6CAO - chains A and I of the 23 polymer chains in the assembly; structure by X-ray diffraction, 3.45 A resolution.

== Chain A ==
Molecule: 16S Ribosomal RNA rRNA
Source organism: Thermus thermophilus (strain HB8 / ATCC 27634 / DSM 579)
Sequence (1522 nucleotides; each row starts with the number of its first residue; note: 42 numbers in that range are skipped by the numbering (no residue carries them; nothing is unmodelled there); a row labelled like 190A-190L holds insertion residues (190A, then the next letters in order); numbering starts at 0):
     0 UUUGUUGGAG AGUUUGAUCC UGGCUCAGGG UGAACGCUGG CGGCGUGCCU AAGACAUGCA
    60 AGUCGUGCGG G
    73 CCGCGGGGUU UU
    88 ACUCCG
    95 UGGUC
   101 AGCGGCGGAC GGGUGAGUAA CGCGUGGGU
  129A G
   130 ACCUACCCGG AAGAGGGGGA CAACCCGGGG AAACUCGGGC UAAUCCCCCA UGUGGACCCG
   190 C
190A-190L CCCUUGGGGUGU
   191 GUCCAAAGGG CUUU
   216 GCCCGCUUCC GGAUGGGCCC GCGUCCCAUC AGCUAGUUGG UGGGGUAAUG GCCCACCAAG
   276 GCGACGACGG GUAGCCGGUC UGAGAGGAUG GCCGGCCACA GGGGCACUGA GACACGGGCC
   336 CCACUCCUAC GGGAGGCAGC AGUUAGGAAU CUUCCGCAAU GGGCGCAAGC CUGACGGAGC
   396 GACGCCGCUU GGAGGAAGAA GCCCUUCGGG GUGUAAACUC CUGAA
   442 CCCGGGACGA AACCCCCGAC GA
   474 GGGGACUGAC GGUACCGGG
   494 GUAAUAGCGC CGGCCAACUC CGUGCCAGCA GCCXCGGUAA UACGGAGGGC GCGAGCGUUA
   554 CCCGGAUUCA CUGGGCGUAA AGGGCGUGUA GGCGGCCUGG GGCGUCCCAU GUGAAAGACC
   614 ACGGCUCAAC CGUGGGGGAG CGUGGGAUAC GCUCAGGCUA GACGGUGGGA GAGGGUGGUG
   674 GAAUUCCCGG AGUAGCGGUG AAAUGCGCAG AUACCGGGAG GAACGCCGAU GGCGAAGGCA
   734 GCCACCUGGU CCACCCGUGA CGCUGAGGCG CGAAAGCGUG GGGAGCAAAC CGGAUUAGAU
   794 ACCCGGGUAG UCCACGCCCU AAACGAUGCG CGCUAGGUCU CUGGGUCU
   848 CCUGGGGGCC GAAGCUAACG CGUUAAGCGC GCCGCCUGGG GAGUACGGCC GCAAGGCUGA
   908 AACUCAAAGG AAUUGACGGG GGCCCGCACA AGCGGUGGAG CAUGUGGUUU AAUUCGAAGX
   968 AACGCGAAGA ACCUUACCAG GCCUUGACAU GCUAGG
 1003A G
  1004 AACCCGGGUG AAAGCCUGGG GUGCCCC
1030A-1030D GCGA
  1031 GGGGAGCCCU AGCACAGGUG CUGCAUGGCC GUCGUCAGCU CGUGCCGUGA GGUGUUGGGU
  1091 UAAGUCCCGC AACGAGCGCA ACCCCCGCCG UUAGUUGCCA GCGGUUCGGC CGGGCACUCU
  1151 AACGGGACUG CCCGCGAAA
  1171 GCGGGAGGAA GGAGGGGACG ACGUCUGGUC AGCAUGGCCC UUACGGCCUG GGCGACACAC
  1231 GUGCUACAAU GCCCACUACA AAGCGAUGCC ACCCGGCAAC GGGGAGCUAA UCGCAAAAAG
  1291 GUGGGCCCAG UUCGGAUUGG GGUCUGCAAC CCGACCCCAU GAAGCCGGAA UCGCUAGUAA
  1351 UCGCGGAUCA G
 1361A C
  1362 CAUGCCGCGG UGAAUACGUU CCCGGGCCUU GUACACACXG CCXGUXACGC CAUGGGAGCG
  1422 GGCUCUACCC GAAGUCGCCG GG
  1446 AGCCUACGGG
  1459 CAGGCGCCGA GGGUAGGGCC CGUGACUGGG GCGAAGUCGU AACAAGGUAG CUGUACCGGA
  1519 AGGUGCGGCU GGAUCACCUC CUUUCU
Not modelled in the structure: 0-4, 1534-1538
Covalently attached groups: paromomycin (PAR) linked to G1405
Modified / non-standard residues: PSU (pseudouridine-5'-monophosphate) at position 516, G7M (N7-methyl-guanosine-5'-monophosphate) at position 527, M2G (N2-dimethylguanosine-5'-monophosphate) at position 966, 5MC (5-methylcytidine-5'-monophosphate) at position 967, 2MG (2N-methylguanosine-5'-monophosphate) at position 1207, 5MC (5-methylcytidine-5'-monophosphate) at position 1400, 4OC (4n,o2'-methylcytidine-5'-monophosphate) at position 1402, 5MC (5-methylcytidine-5'-monophosphate) at position 1404, 5MC (5-methylcytidine-5'-monophosphate) at position 1407, UR3 (3-methyluridine-5'-monophoshate) at position 1498, MA6 (6N-dimethyladenosine-5'-monophoshate) at position 1518, MA6 (6N-dimethyladenosine-5'-monophoshate) at position 1519, PSU (pseudouridine-5'-monophosphate) at position 1540, PSU (pseudouridine-5'-monophosphate) at position 1541
Metal / ion sites: Mg2+ site 1 near U5 (its only coordinating residue here); Mg2+ site 2: G11, U12; Mg2+ site 3 near G21 (its only coordinating residue here); Mg2+ site 4 near C48 (its only coordinating residue here); Mg2+ site 5 near A53 (its only coordinating residue here); Mg2+ site 6: G61, U62; Mg2+ site 7: G69, U98; Mg2+ site 8: G107, G326; Mg2+ site 9: A109, G331; Mg2+ site 10 near G113 (its only coordinating residue here); Mg2+ site 11 near G117 (its only coordinating residue here); Mg2+ site 12: C121, G124, U125; 83 more Mg2+ sites not listed; 13 more K+ sites not listed
Small-molecule neighbours:
  - paromomycin (PAR), molecule 1: G31, C47, C48, A50, A51, G52, A53, G113, U114, G115, A353, C355, A356, U358, U359, A360, G361, U365, C366
  - paromomycin (PAR), molecule 2: G567, G568, C569, G570, G575, G821, C822, C862, U863, G874, C875, C879
  - paromomycin (PAR), molecule 3: G610, A611, C613, A614, C615, A622, C623, C624, G625, U626
  - paromomycin (PAR), molecule 4: G661, G662, A663, G664, A665, G666, G667, U740, G741, G742, U743
  - paromomycin (PAR), molecule 5: U669, G670, G671, U672, G673, G714, A715, A716, C717, C805, C806, A807
  - paromomycin (PAR), molecule 6: 5MC_1404, U1406, 5MC_1407, A1408, C1409, G1489, C1490, G1491, A1492, A1493, G1494, U1495, C1496
Reported in the primary citation:
  - conformationally variable residues (side-chain flip): C1397

== Chain I ==
Molecule: 30S ribosomal protein S9
Source organism: Thermus thermophilus (strain HB8 / ATCC 27634 / DSM 579)
UniProtKB: P80374 (RS9_THET8); residues 2-128 here = UniProt positions 2-128
Chain sequence (127 residues; each row starts with the number of its first residue):
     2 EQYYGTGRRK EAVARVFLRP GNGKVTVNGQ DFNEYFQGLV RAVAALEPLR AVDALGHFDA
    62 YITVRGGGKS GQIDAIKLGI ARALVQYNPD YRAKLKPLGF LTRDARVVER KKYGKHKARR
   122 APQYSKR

== How chain A and chain I interact ==
Pairs across the interface - 116 pairs, chain A then chain I:
  G941(A) - Arg121(I)  base contact
  G942(A) - Gln124(I)  base contact
  U943(A) - Gln124(I)  hydrogen bond to the sugar
  M2G_966(A) - Lys127(I)  sugar contact
  C970(A) - Ser126(I)  hydrogen bond to the base
  C1116(A) - Val108(I)  sugar contact
  G1117(A) - Arg104(I)  hydrogen bond to the phosphate
  G1117(A) - Ala106(I)  sugar contact
  C1118(A) - Arg9(I)  salt bridge to the phosphate
  C1118(A) - Arg83(I)  hydrogen bond to the phosphate
  C1118(A) - Arg104(I)  salt bridge to the phosphate
  C1119(A) - Arg9(I)  salt bridge to the phosphate
  C1119(A) - Arg83(I)  salt bridge to the phosphate
  G1127(A) - Arg16(I)  hydrogen bond to the phosphate
  G1127(A) - Arg66(I)  sugar contact
  C1128(A) - Arg16(I)  hydrogen bond to the sugar
  C1128(A) - Tyr62(I)  hydrogen bond to the phosphate
  C1128(A) - Arg66(I)  salt bridge to the phosphate
  C1129(A) - Tyr62(I)  hydrogen bond to the phosphate
  A1130(A) - Gln3(I)  hydrogen bond to the sugar
  A1130(A) - Phe18(I)  sugar contact
  A1130(A) - Arg20(I)  salt bridge to the phosphate
  G1131(A) - Gln3(I)  hydrogen bond to the phosphate
  G1131(A) - Arg20(I)  salt bridge to the phosphate
  C1147(A) - Tyr5(I)  hydrogen bond to the sugar
  C1147(A) - Thr7(I)  phosphate contact
  C1147(A) - Arg16(I)  hydrogen bond to the base
  U1148(A) - Thr7(I)  hydrogen bond to the phosphate
  U1148(A) - Arg9(I)  salt bridge to the phosphate
  U1148(A) - Val14(I)  sugar contact
  U1148(A) - Arg16(I)  sugar contact
  C1149(A) - Arg9(I)  salt bridge to the phosphate
  C1149(A) - Val14(I)  phosphate contact
  G1177(A) - Lys97(I)  salt bridge to the phosphate
  G1178(A) - Arg93(I)  salt bridge to the phosphate
  G1178(A) - Lys97(I)  salt bridge to the phosphate
  A1179(A) - Arg93(I)  salt bridge to the phosphate
  A1179(A) - Leu102(I)  sugar contact
  A1179(A) - Arg104(I)  sugar contact
  A1180(A) - Thr103(I)  hydrogen bond to the phosphate
  A1180(A) - Arg104(I)  phosphate contact
  G1186(A) - Glu110(I)  sugar contact
  G1186(A) - Lys113(I)  hydrogen bond to the phosphate
  G1186(A) - Arg120(I)  salt bridge to the phosphate
  G1187(A) - Arg111(I)  hydrogen bond to the sugar
  G1187(A) - Lys113(I)  phosphate contact
  A1188(A) - Tyr114(I)  hydrogen bond to the phosphate
  C1230(A) - Arg128(I)  hydrogen bond to the sugar
  G1231(A) - Ser126(I)  hydrogen bond to the phosphate
  U1232(A) - Gln124(I)  hydrogen bond to the phosphate
  U1232(A) - Tyr125(I)  phosphate contact
  G1233(A) - His117(I)  salt bridge to the phosphate
  G1233(A) - Pro123(I)  phosphate contact
  G1233(A) - Gln124(I)  hydrogen bond to the phosphate
  A1248(A) - Tyr36(I)  sugar contact
  A1248(A) - Lys70(I)  hydrogen bond to the sugar
  C1249(A) - Tyr36(I)  sugar contact
  C1249(A) - Gly68(I)  hydrogen bond to the sugar
  C1249(A) - Gly69(I)  base contact
  C1249(A) - Lys70(I)  base contact
  C1249(A) - Gln73(I)  hydrogen bond to the sugar
  A1250(A) - Arg66(I)  phosphate contact
  A1250(A) - Gly67(I)  phosphate contact
  A1250(A) - Gly68(I)  sugar contact
  A1251(A) - Glu12(I)  sugar contact
  A1251(A) - Gly67(I)  phosphate contact
  G1290(A) - Leu40(I)  sugar contact
  G1291(A) - Gln38(I)  sugar contact
  G1291(A) - Gly39(I)  sugar contact
  C1342(A) - Gln124(I)  sugar contact
  C1342(A) - Tyr125(I)  phosphate contact
  G1343(A) - Arg121(I)  hydrogen bond to the sugar
  G1343(A) - Ala122(I)  sugar contact
  G1343(A) - Tyr125(I)  phosphate contact
  C1344(A) - Arg120(I)  sugar contact
  C1344(A) - Ala122(I)  phosphate contact
  U1345(A) - Arg120(I)  salt bridge to the phosphate
  A1346(A) - Arg120(I)  salt bridge to the phosphate
  G1347(A) - Arg10(I)  hydrogen bond to the base
  G1347(A) - Arg107(I)  phosphate contact
  G1347(A) - Val108(I)  sugar contact
  G1347(A) - Val109(I)  phosphate contact
  G1347(A) - Glu110(I)  hydrogen bond to the phosphate
  U1348(A) - Glu110(I)  hydrogen bond to the phosphate
  U1348(A) - Arg120(I)  phosphate contact
  A1349(A) - Lys118(I)  salt bridge to the phosphate
  A1349(A) - Arg120(I)  hydrogen bond to the phosphate
  A1349(A) - Arg121(I)  hydrogen bond to the phosphate
  A1350(A) - Lys118(I)  phosphate contact
  A1350(A) - Arg121(I)  salt bridge to the phosphate
  U1351(A) - Lys118(I)  hydrogen bond to the base
  C1366(A) - His117(I)  salt bridge to the phosphate
  C1367(A) - Lys112(I)  salt bridge to the phosphate
  C1367(A) - Tyr114(I)  phosphate contact
  C1367(A) - Gly115(I)  hydrogen bond to the phosphate
  C1367(A) - Lys116(I)  phosphate contact
  G1368(A) - Arg111(I)  salt bridge to the phosphate
  G1368(A) - Lys112(I)  salt bridge to the phosphate
  G1368(A) - Lys113(I)  phosphate contact
  G1368(A) - Tyr114(I)  hydrogen bond to the phosphate
  C1369(A) - Arg111(I)  phosphate contact
  C1369(A) - Lys112(I)  hydrogen bond to the phosphate
  G1370(A) - Glu12(I)  sugar contact
  G1371(A) - Lys11(I)  phosphate contact
  G1371(A) - Glu12(I)  phosphate contact
  G1371(A) - Gly68(I)  phosphate contact
  G1371(A) - Gly69(I)  hydrogen bond to the phosphate
  G1371(A) - Val109(I)  phosphate contact
  U1372(A) - Lys11(I)  salt bridge to the phosphate
  U1372(A) - Gly69(I)  phosphate contact
  U1372(A) - Lys70(I)  phosphate contact
  U1372(A) - Ser71(I)  hydrogen bond to the phosphate
  U1372(A) - Gly72(I)  hydrogen bond to the phosphate
  G1373(A) - Lys11(I)  hydrogen bond to the base
  G1373(A) - Arg42(I)  salt bridge to the phosphate
  G1373(A) - Ser71(I)  hydrogen bond to the phosphate
Interface residues without a listed pair, chain A (55 interface residues in all): 5MC_967, C1189, U1292

== In short ==
55 residues of chain A and 53 residues of chain I are in contact, with 39 hydrogen bonds and 25 salt bridges.
Among the polar pairs are C970(A)-Ser126(I), C1147(A)-Arg16(I) and G1347(A)-Arg10(I). Bound to chain A: 5
copies of paromomycin. Paromomycin is covalently linked to G1405(A). From the paper: conformational
variability at C1397(A).
Here chain A is 16S Ribosomal RNA rRNA and chain I is 30S ribosomal protein S9, both from Thermus thermophilus
(strain HB8 / ATCC 27634 / DSM 579). Entry 6CAO (Structure of the ribosomal decoding complex at ambient
temperature) was determined by X-ray diffraction.
